PDB entry 7VAX | electron microscopy, 2.90 A resolution | chains I and J of the 12 polymer chains in the assembly

== Chain I ==
Name: V-type ATP synthase subunit G
From: Thermus thermophilus HB8
Reference sequence: Q5SIT5 (Q5SIT5_THET8); residues 1-120 here = UniProt positions 1-120
Chain sequence (120 residues; row label = number of the first residue in the row):
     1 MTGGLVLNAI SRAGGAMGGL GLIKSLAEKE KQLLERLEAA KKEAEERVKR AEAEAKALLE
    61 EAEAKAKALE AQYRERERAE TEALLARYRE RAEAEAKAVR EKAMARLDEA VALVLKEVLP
Disordered / not traced: 1-80

== Chain J ==
Name: V-type ATP synthase subunit E
From: Thermus thermophilus HB8
Reference sequence: P74901 (VATE_THET8); residue numbers follow UniProt; this construct covers 1-188
Chain sequence (188 residues; each row starts with the number of its first residue):
     1 MSKLEAILSQ EVEAEIQALL QEAEAKAEAV KREAEEKAKA LLQARERALE AQYRAALRRA
    61 ESAGELLVAT ARTQARGEVL EEVRRRVREA LEALPQKPEW PEVVRKLALE ALEALPGAKA
   121 LVANPEDLPH LEALARERGV ELQAEPALRL GVRAVGAEGK TQVENSLLAR LDRAWDALSS
   181 KVAQALWG
Disordered / not traced: 1-60, 188

== How chain I and chain J interact ==
Residue-residue contacts (38; chain I residue first):
  Tyr88(I) - Gly64(J)
  Tyr88(I) - Glu65(J)
  Tyr88(I) - Val68(J)  hydrophobic
  Arg91(I) - Val68(J)
  Ala92(I) - Val68(J)  hydrophobic
  Ala92(I) - Ala71(J)  hydrophobic
  Glu95(I) - Val68(J)
  Glu95(I) - Arg72(J)  salt bridge
  Ala96(I) - Ala75(J)
  Val99(I) - Arg72(J)
  Val99(I) - Arg76(J)
  Val99(I) - Trp187(J)
  Arg100(I) - Glu78(J)  salt bridge
  Arg100(I) - Val79(J)
  Arg100(I) - Glu82(J)  salt bridge
  Lys102(I) - Leu186(J)
  Lys102(I) - Trp187(J)
  Ala103(I) - Val79(J)  hydrophobic
  Ala103(I) - Leu186(J)  hydrophobic
  Ala103(I) - Trp187(J)  hydrophobic
  Arg106(I) - Ala185(J)  hydrogen bond (side chain-backbone)
  Arg106(I) - Leu186(J)
  Leu107(I) - Val83(J)  hydrophobic
  Leu107(I) - Leu186(J)  hydrophobic
  Glu109(I) - Ala185(J)
  Ala110(I) - Leu186(J)  hydrophobic
  Val111(I) - Val87(J)  hydrophobic
  Val114(I) - Val87(J)  hydrophobic
  Val114(I) - Leu178(J)  hydrophobic
  Leu115(I) - Val87(J)  hydrophobic
  Glu117(I) - Leu178(J)
  Val118(I) - Arg170(J)
  Val118(I) - Leu171(J)  hydrophobic
  Leu119(I) - Leu91(J)  hydrophobic
  Leu119(I) - Leu94(J)  hydrophobic
  Pro120(I) - Val103(J)
  Pro120(I) - Lys106(J)
  Pro120(I) - Glu110(J)
Interface residues without a listed pair, chain I (23 interface residues in all): Leu85, Arg89, Leu113
Interface residues without a listed pair, chain J (27 interface residues in all): Ala63, Leu67, Leu167, Val182

== Overview ==
23 residues of chain I and 27 residues of chain J are in contact, with 1 hydrogen bond and 3 salt bridges.
Among the polar pairs are Glu95(I)-Arg72(J), Arg100(I)-Glu78(J) and Arg100(I)-Glu82(J).
Chain I is V-type ATP synthase subunit G and chain J is V-type ATP synthase subunit E, both from Thermus
thermophilus HB8; the structure, V1EG of V/A-ATPase from Thermus thermophilus at saturated ATP-gamma-S
condition, state1-2, was determined by electron microscopy (same publication as 7VAI, 7VAJ, 7VAK, 7VAL, 7VAM,
7VAN and 11 further entries).
